8ASJ - chains B and E of the 8 polymer chains in the assembly; structure by electron microscopy, 3.75 A resolution.

[Chain B]
Protein: Cytochrome b
Organism: Cereibacter sphaeroides 2.4.1
Reference sequence: Q3IY10 (Q3IY10_CERS4); residue numbers follow UniProt; this construct covers 1-445
Amino-acid sequence (445 residues; row label = number of the first residue in the row):
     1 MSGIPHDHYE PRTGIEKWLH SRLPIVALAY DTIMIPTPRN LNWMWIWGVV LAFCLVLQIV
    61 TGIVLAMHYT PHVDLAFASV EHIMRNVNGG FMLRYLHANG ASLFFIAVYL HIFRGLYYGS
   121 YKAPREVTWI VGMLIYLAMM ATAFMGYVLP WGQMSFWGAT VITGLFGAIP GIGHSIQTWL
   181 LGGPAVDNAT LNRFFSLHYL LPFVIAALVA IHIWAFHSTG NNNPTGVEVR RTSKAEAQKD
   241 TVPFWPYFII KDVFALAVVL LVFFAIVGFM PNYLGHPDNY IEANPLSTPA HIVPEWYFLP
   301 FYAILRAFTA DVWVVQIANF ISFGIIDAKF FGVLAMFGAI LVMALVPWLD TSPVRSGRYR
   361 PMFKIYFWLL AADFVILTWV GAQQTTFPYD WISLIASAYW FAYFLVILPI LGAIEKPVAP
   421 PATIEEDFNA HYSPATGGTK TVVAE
Not modelled in the structure: 434-445
Ion coordination: heme Fe site 1: His97, His198; heme Fe site 2: His111, His212
Ligand contacts:
  - heme (HEM), molecule 1: Trp45, Trp47, Gly48, Val49, Leu51, Ala52, Phe104, Val108, His111, Ile112, Arg114, Ser120, Tyr121, Arg125, Thr128, Trp129, Gly132, Met133, Ile135, Tyr136, Met139, Ile205, Val209, His212, Phe216, Thr219, Gly220, Asn221, Asn222
  - heme (HEM), molecule 2: Leu55, Gln58, Ile59, Gly62, Ile63, Leu65, Ala66, Tyr69, Val80, Arg94, His97, Ala98, Ala101, Phe104, Thr142, Ala143, Gly146, Tyr147, Leu149, Pro150, Phe195, His198, Tyr199, Pro202, Ile205, Tyr297
  - ubiquinone-10 (U10): Ile63, Val64, Met67
Reported in the primary citation:
  - conformationally variable residues (loop rearrangement, side-chain flip): Pro285 to Trp296

[Chain E]
Protein: Ubiquinol-cytochrome c reductase iron-sulfur subunit
Organism: Cereibacter sphaeroides 2.4.1
Notes: EC 7.1.1.8
Reference sequence: Q3IY09 (Q3IY09_CERS4); residue numbers follow UniProt; this construct covers 1-187
Amino-acid sequence (187 residues; each row starts with the number of its first residue):
     1 MSNAEDHAGT RRDFLYYATA GAGAVATGAA VWPLINQMNP SADVQALASI FVDVSSVEPG
    61 VQLTVKFLGK PIFIRRRTEA DIELGRSVQL GQLVDTNARN ANIDAGAEAT DQNRTLDEAG
   121 EWLVMWGVCT HLGCVPIGGV SGDFGGWFCP CHGSHYDSAG RIRKGPAPEN LPIPLAKFID
   181 ETTIQLG
Not modelled in the structure: 1-6
Disulfides: Cys134-Cys151
Ion coordination: 2Fe-2S cluster Fe: Cys129, His131, Cys149, His152
Ligand contacts: 2Fe-2S cluster (FES): Cys129, Thr130, His131, Leu132, Gly133, Cys134, Cys149, His152, Ser154, Tyr156

[Interface between chain B and chain E]
Pairs across the interface (16; chain B residue first):
  Thr178(B) with Pro40(E)
  Trp179(B) with Ile35(E), hydrogen bond (side chain-backbone); Met38(E); Asn39(E)
  Gly182(B) with Met38(E); Pro40(E)
  Gly183(B) with Pro40(E); Asp43(E)
  Pro184(B) with Asp43(E)
  Arg193(B) with Met38(E), hydrogen bond (side chain-backbone)
  Leu286(B) with Gly133(E); Cys134(E), hydrogen bond (backbone-backbone); Val135(E), hydrophobic
  Ser287(B) with Gly133(E)
  Thr288(B) with Leu132(E), hydrogen bond (side chain-backbone); Gly133(E)
Other interface residues (no listed pair), chain B (10 interface residues in all): Leu180
Other interface residues (no listed pair), chain E (11 interface residues in all): Pro71, Cys151

[Summary]
10 residues of chain B and 11 residues of chain E are in contact, with 4 hydrogen bonds. Polar pairs include
Trp179(B)-Ile35(E), Arg193(B)-Met38(E) and Thr288(B)-Leu132(E). Bound to chain B: heme and ubiquinone-10.
Ligands of chain E: 2Fe-2S cluster. His97(B) and His198(B) form the heme Fe site 1. From the paper:
conformational variability at Pro285(B).
Here chain B is Cytochrome b and chain E is Ubiquinol-cytochrome c reductase iron-sulfur subunit, both from
Cereibacter sphaeroides 2.4.1. Entry 8ASJ (Four subunit cytochrome b-c1 complex from Rhodobacter sphaeroides
in native nanodiscs - focussed refinement in the ...) was determined by electron microscopy (same publication
as 8ASI).
